Entry 7JM7 (electron microscopy, 2.82 A resolution); this record covers chains B and D of the 4 polymer chains in the assembly.

== Chain B (and D) ==
Protein: Osteopetrosis-associated transmembrane protein 1
From: Homo sapiens
Notes: chain D of this document is another copy of the same molecule, construct and numbering; everything in this record applies to it too
UniProt: Q86WC4 (OSTM1_HUMAN); residues 1-334 here = UniProt positions 1-334
Amino-acid sequence (334 residues; each row starts with the number of its first residue):
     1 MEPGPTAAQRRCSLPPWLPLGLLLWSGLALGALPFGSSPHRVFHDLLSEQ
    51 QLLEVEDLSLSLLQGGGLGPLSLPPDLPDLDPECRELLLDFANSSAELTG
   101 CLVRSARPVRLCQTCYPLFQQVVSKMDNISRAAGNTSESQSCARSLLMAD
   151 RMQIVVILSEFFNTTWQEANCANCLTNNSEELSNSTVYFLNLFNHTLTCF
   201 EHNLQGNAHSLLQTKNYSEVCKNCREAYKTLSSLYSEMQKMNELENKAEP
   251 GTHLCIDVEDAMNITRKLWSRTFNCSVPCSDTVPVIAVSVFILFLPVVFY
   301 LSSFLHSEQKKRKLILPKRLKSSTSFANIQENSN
Disordered / not traced: 1-72, 132-140, 206-216, 311-334
Cystine bridges: Cys84-Cys142, Cys112-Cys171, Cys174-Cys255, Cys199-Cys224, Cys221-Cys275
Glycans and other covalent adducts: N-acetylglucosamine (NAG) linked to Asn128, Asn184
UniProt features mapped onto this chain:
  - modified residue (Phosphoserine): Ser322, Ser325, Ser333
  - glycosylation (N-linked (GlcNAc...) asparagine): Asn93, Asn128, Asn135, Asn163, Asn177, Asn184, Asn194, Asn216, Asn263, Asn274
From the paper describing this entry:
  - self-association interface (contacts with another copy of this molecule); pairs are residue here / residue on that copy: Arg107-Asp150 (salt bridge)
  - post-translational modification sites: Asn93, Asn163, Asn263

== How chain B and chain D interact ==
Contacting residue pairs (95; chain B residue first):
  Leu73(B) - Leu197(D)  hydrophobic
  Leu73(B) - Glu201(D)  hydrogen bond (backbone-side chain)
  Leu73(B) - Leu204(D)
  Leu73(B) - Leu268(D)  hydrophobic
  Pro74(B) - Leu268(D)  hydrophobic
  Leu77(B) - Ile264(D)
  Leu77(B) - Lys267(D)
  Leu77(B) - Leu268(D)  hydrophobic
  Leu77(B) - Thr272(D)
  Pro78(B) - Pro108(D)
  Asp79(B) - Pro108(D)
  Leu80(B) - Arg107(D)
  Arg85(B) - Arg104(D)
  Leu88(B) - Val103(D)
  Leu88(B) - Arg104(D)
  Leu89(B) - Arg104(D)
  Phe91(B) - Val103(D)  hydrophobic
  Ala92(B) - Gly100(D)
  Ala92(B) - Val103(D)
  Ala92(B) - Arg104(D)
  Ser95(B) - Thr99(D)
  Ala96(B) - Ala96(D)
  Thr99(B) - Ser95(D)
  Thr99(B) - Thr99(D)  hydrogen bond
  Thr99(B) - Leu158(D)
  Gly100(B) - Ala92(D)
  Val103(B) - Leu88(D)
  Val103(B) - Phe91(D)  hydrophobic
  Val103(B) - Ala92(D)
  Val103(B) - Leu158(D)  hydrophobic
  Arg104(B) - Arg85(D)
  Arg104(B) - Leu88(D)
  Arg104(B) - Leu89(D)
  Arg104(B) - Ala92(D)
  Ala106(B) - Asp150(D)
  Ala106(B) - Ile154(D)  hydrophobic
  Arg107(B) - Leu80(D)
  Arg107(B) - Ser145(D)  hydrogen bond (side chain-backbone)
  Arg107(B) - Leu146(D)
  Arg107(B) - Ala149(D)
  Arg107(B) - Asp150(D)  salt bridge
  Pro108(B) - Pro78(D)
  Pro108(B) - Asp79(D)
  Val109(B) - Asp150(D)
  Leu111(B) - Ile154(D)  hydrophobic
  Ser145(B) - Arg107(D)  hydrogen bond (backbone-side chain)
  Leu146(B) - Arg107(D)
  Ala149(B) - Arg107(D)  hydrogen bond (backbone-side chain)
  Asp150(B) - Ala106(D)
  Asp150(B) - Arg107(D)  salt bridge
  Asp150(B) - Val109(D)
  Asp150(B) - Asp260(D)
  Arg151(B) - Glu168(D)  salt bridge
  Arg151(B) - Ala169(D)
  Arg151(B) - His253(D)
  Arg151(B) - Leu254(D)  hydrogen bond (side chain-backbone)
  Arg151(B) - Ile256(D)
  Arg151(B) - Glu259(D)  salt bridge
  Met152(B) - Thr165(D)
  Met152(B) - Glu168(D)
  Met152(B) - Ala169(D)  hydrophobic
  Ile154(B) - Leu102(D)
  Ile154(B) - Ala106(D)  hydrophobic
  Ile154(B) - Leu111(D)  hydrophobic
  Ile154(B) - Thr165(D)
  Ile157(B) - Phe161(D)
  Ile157(B) - Thr165(D)
  Leu158(B) - Thr99(D)
  Leu158(B) - Val103(D)  hydrophobic
  Leu158(B) - Phe161(D)  hydrophobic
  Phe161(B) - Ile157(D)
  Phe161(B) - Leu158(D)  hydrophobic
  Phe161(B) - Phe161(D)  hydrophobic
  Thr165(B) - Met152(D)
  Thr165(B) - Ile154(D)
  Thr165(B) - Ile157(D)
  Glu168(B) - Arg151(D)  salt bridge
  Glu168(B) - Met152(D)
  Ala169(B) - Arg151(D)
  Ala169(B) - Met152(D)  hydrophobic
  Leu197(B) - Leu73(D)  hydrophobic
  Phe200(B) - Leu73(D)  hydrophobic
  Glu201(B) - Leu73(D)  hydrogen bond (side chain-backbone)
  Leu204(B) - Leu73(D)
  His253(B) - Arg151(D)
  Leu254(B) - Arg151(D)  hydrogen bond (backbone-side chain)
  Ile256(B) - Arg151(D)
  Glu259(B) - Arg151(D)  salt bridge
  Asp260(B) - Asp150(D)
  Ile264(B) - Leu77(D)
  Lys267(B) - Leu77(D)
  Leu268(B) - Leu73(D)  hydrophobic
  Leu268(B) - Pro74(D)  hydrophobic
  Leu268(B) - Leu77(D)  hydrophobic
  Thr272(B) - Leu77(D)
Other interface residues (no listed pair), chain B (51 interface residues in all): Leu102, Arg110, Cys255
Other interface residues (no listed pair), chain D (51 interface residues in all): Arg110, Phe200, Cys255

== Overview ==
The chain B/chain D interface involves 51 residues from each chain, with 8 hydrogen bonds and 6 salt bridges.
Polar contacts include Arg107(B)-Asp150(D), Arg151(B)-Glu168(D) and Arg151(B)-Glu259(D). From the paper:
modification sites Asn93(B), Asn163(B) and Asn263(B); a self-association interface involving Arg107(B) and
Asp150(B).
Both chains are Osteopetrosis-associated transmembrane protein 1 (Homo sapiens). Entry 7JM7 (Structure of
human CLC-7/OSTM1 complex) was determined by electron microscopy, deposited together with 7JM6.
